PDB entry 5ZFW | X-ray diffraction, 2.10 A resolution | chains A and D of the 3 polymer chains in the assembly

== Chain A ==
Name: Double homeobox protein 4-like protein 4
From: Homo sapiens
Notes: fragment: double homeodomains
Reference sequence: P0CJ87 (DU4L4_HUMAN); residues 1-149 here = UniProt positions 1-149
Amino-acid sequence (149 residues; numbered 1 to 149; the number before each row is that of its first residue):
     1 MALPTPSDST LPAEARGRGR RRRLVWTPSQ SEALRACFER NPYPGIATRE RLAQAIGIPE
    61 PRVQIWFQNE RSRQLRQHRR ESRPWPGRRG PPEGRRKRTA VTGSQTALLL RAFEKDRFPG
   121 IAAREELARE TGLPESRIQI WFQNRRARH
Disordered / not traced: 1-18, 83-91

== Chain D ==
Molecule: 19-nt DNA strand
Sequence (19 nucleotides; numbered 1 to 19; the number before each row is that of its first residue):
     1 CCACTAACCT GATCACACC

== How chain A and chain D interact ==
Contacting residue pairs (33):
  Arg20(A) with DA6(D), base contact; DA7(D), hydrogen bond to the base; DC8(D), phosphate contact
  Arg21(A) with DA7(D), phosphate contact; DC8(D), salt bridge to the phosphate
  Arg22(A) with DA7(D), phosphate contact
  Arg23(A) with DT5(D), hydrogen bond to the base; DA6(D), hydrogen bond to the sugar; DA7(D), phosphate contact
  Leu24(A) with DA6(D), phosphate contact; DA7(D), hydrogen bond to the phosphate
  Trp26(A) with DA6(D), hydrogen bond to the phosphate
  Arg62(A) with DA7(D), salt bridge to the phosphate; DC8(D), salt bridge to the phosphate
  Ile65(A) with DA7(D), base contact
  Trp66(A) with DA6(D), phosphate contact
  Asn69(A) with DA6(D), base contact; DA7(D), hydrogen bond to the base; DC8(D), base contact
  Arg73(A) with DT5(D), sugar contact; DA6(D), salt bridge to the phosphate
  Arg95(A) with DC14(D), hydrogen bond to the base; DA15(D), sugar contact
  Arg98(A) with DA15(D), base contact
  Phe118(A) with DT10(D), phosphate contact
  Arg124(A) with DC8(D), salt bridge to the phosphate
  Gln139(A) with DC8(D), hydrogen bond to the phosphate; DC9(D), hydrogen bond to the phosphate
  Gln143(A) with DC9(D), phosphate contact; DT10(D), base contact
  Arg146(A) with DC9(D), phosphate contact; DT10(D), salt bridge to the phosphate
  Arg148(A) with DT13(D), hydrogen bond to the base
Interface residues without a listed pair, chain A (21 interface residues in all): Ile121, Asn144
Interface residues without a listed pair, chain D (11 interface residues in all): DA12, DC16

== In short ==
21 residues of chain A face 11 of chain D across their interface; the contacts include 10 hydrogen bonds and 6
salt bridges. Polar contacts include Arg20(A)-DA7(D), Arg23(A)-DT5(D) and Asn69(A)-DA7(D).
Chain A is Double homeobox protein 4-like protein 4 (Homo sapiens) and chain D is a 19-nt DNA strand; the
structure, Crystal structure of human DUX4 homeodomains bound to A11G DNA mutant, was determined by X-ray
diffraction together with 5Z6Z, 5ZFY and 5ZFZ from the same study.
